4OSQ - chains A and I of the 3 polymer chains in the assembly; structure by X-ray diffraction, 2.26 A resolution.

Chain A:
Name: Hax3
Organism: Xanthomonas campestris pv. armoraciae
UniProt: Q3ZD72 (Q3ZD72_XANCA); residue numbers follow UniProt; this construct covers 231-720
Chain sequence (499 residues; numbered 230 to 728; the number before each row is that of its first residue):
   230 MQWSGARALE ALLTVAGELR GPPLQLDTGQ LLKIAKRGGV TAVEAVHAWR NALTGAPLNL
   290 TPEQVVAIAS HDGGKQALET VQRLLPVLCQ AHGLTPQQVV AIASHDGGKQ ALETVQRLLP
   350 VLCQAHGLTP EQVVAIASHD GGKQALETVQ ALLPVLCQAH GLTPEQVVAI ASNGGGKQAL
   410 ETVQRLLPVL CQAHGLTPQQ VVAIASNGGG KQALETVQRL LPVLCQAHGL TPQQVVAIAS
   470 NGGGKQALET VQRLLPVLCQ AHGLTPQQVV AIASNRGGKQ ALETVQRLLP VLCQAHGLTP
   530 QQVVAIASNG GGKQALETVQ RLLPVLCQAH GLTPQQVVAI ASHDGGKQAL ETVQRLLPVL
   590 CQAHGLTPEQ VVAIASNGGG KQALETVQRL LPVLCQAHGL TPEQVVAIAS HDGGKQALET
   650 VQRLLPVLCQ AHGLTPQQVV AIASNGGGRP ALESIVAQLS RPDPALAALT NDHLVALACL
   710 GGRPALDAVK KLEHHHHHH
Disordered / not traced: 230, 722-728
Differences from the reference sequence: expression tag (230, 721-728); engineered mutation His300 (Asn in Q3ZD72), Asp301 (Ile in Q3ZD72), His368 (Asn in Q3ZD72), Asp369 (Ile in Q3ZD72), Asn402 (His in Q3ZD72), Gly403 (Asp in Q3ZD72), Asn436 (His in Q3ZD72), Gly437 (Asp in Q3ZD72), Asn470 (His in Q3ZD72), Gly471 (Asp in Q3ZD72), Arg505 (Ser in Q3ZD72), Gly539 (Ser in Q3ZD72), His572 (Asn in Q3ZD72), Asp573 (Ser in Q3ZD72), Asn606 (His in Q3ZD72), Gly607 (Asp in Q3ZD72), His640 (Asn in Q3ZD72), Asp641 (Ile in Q3ZD72)

Chain I:
Molecule: 17-nt DNA strand
Sequence (17 nucleotides; each row starts with the number of its first residue; numbers below 1 keep their minus sign (DT-2 is residue -2)):
    -2 TGTCCCTTTG TCTCTCT

Chain A / chain I interface:
Residue-residue contacts (78; chain A residue first):
  Arg266(A) with DC2(I), base contact
  Val269(A) with DG-1(I), phosphate contact
  Thr270(A) with DG-1(I), phosphate contact; DT0(I), hydrogen bond to the phosphate
  Asp301(A) with DT0(I), base contact; DC1(I), hydrogen bond to the base; DC2(I), base contact
  Gly302(A) with DT0(I), phosphate contact; DC1(I), phosphate contact
  Lys304(A) with DT0(I), phosphate contact
  Gln305(A) with DT0(I), hydrogen bond to the phosphate; DC1(I), phosphate contact
  Asp335(A) with DC2(I), hydrogen bond to the base; DC3(I), base contact
  Gly336(A) with DC1(I), phosphate contact
  Lys338(A) with DC1(I), phosphate contact
  Gln339(A) with DC1(I), hydrogen bond to the phosphate; DC2(I), phosphate contact
  Asp369(A) with DC3(I), hydrogen bond to the base
  Gly370(A) with DC2(I), phosphate contact; DC3(I), phosphate contact
  Lys372(A) with DC2(I), phosphate contact
  Gln373(A) with DC2(I), hydrogen bond to the phosphate
  Gly403(A) with DT4(I), base contact
  Gly404(A) with DC3(I), phosphate contact; DT4(I), base contact
  Lys406(A) with DC3(I), phosphate contact
  Gln407(A) with DC3(I), hydrogen bond to the phosphate; DT4(I), phosphate contact
  Gly437(A) with DT5(I), base contact
  Lys440(A) with DT4(I), phosphate contact
  Gln441(A) with DT4(I), hydrogen bond to the phosphate; DT5(I), phosphate contact
  Lys474(A) with DT5(I), phosphate contact
  Gln475(A) with DT5(I), hydrogen bond to the phosphate; DT6(I), phosphate contact
  Arg505(A) with DT6(I), base contact; DG7(I), base contact; DT8(I), base contact
  Gly506(A) with DT6(I), phosphate contact; DG7(I), phosphate contact
  Lys508(A) with DT6(I), phosphate contact
  Gln509(A) with DT6(I), hydrogen bond to the phosphate; DG7(I), phosphate contact
  Gly539(A) with DT8(I), base contact
  Gly540(A) with DG7(I), phosphate contact; DT8(I), phosphate contact
  Lys542(A) with DG7(I), phosphate contact
  Gln543(A) with DG7(I), hydrogen bond to the phosphate; DT8(I), phosphate contact
  Asp573(A) with DC9(I), hydrogen bond to the base
  Gly574(A) with DT8(I), phosphate contact; DC9(I), phosphate contact
  Lys576(A) with DT8(I), phosphate contact
  Gln577(A) with DT8(I), hydrogen bond to the phosphate; DC9(I), phosphate contact
  Gly607(A) with DT10(I), base contact
  Gly608(A) with DC9(I), phosphate contact
  Lys610(A) with DC9(I), phosphate contact
  Gln611(A) with DC9(I), hydrogen bond to the phosphate; DT10(I), phosphate contact
  Asp641(A) with DT10(I), base contact; DC11(I), hydrogen bond to the base
  Gly642(A) with DT10(I), phosphate contact; DC11(I), phosphate contact
  Lys644(A) with DT10(I), phosphate contact
  Gln645(A) with DT10(I), hydrogen bond to the phosphate; DC11(I), phosphate contact
  Gly675(A) with DT12(I), base contact
  Gly676(A) with DC11(I), sugar contact; DT12(I), base contact
  Arg678(A) with DC11(I), salt bridge to the phosphate
  Pro679(A) with DC11(I), phosphate contact; DT12(I), phosphate contact
  Arg712(A) with DC11(I), hydrogen bond to the phosphate; DT12(I), salt bridge to the phosphate
  Pro713(A) with DT12(I), phosphate contact; DC13(I), phosphate contact
Also at the interface, not in a pair above, chain A (53 interface residues in all): Gly438, Gly471, Gly472

Overview:
53 residues of chain A and 15 residues of chain I are in contact; the contacts include 18 hydrogen bonds and 2
salt bridges. Polar contacts include Asp301(A)-DC1(I), Asp335(A)-DC2(I) and Asp369(A)-DC3(I).
Chain A is Hax3 (Xanthomonas campestris pv. armoraciae) and chain I is a 17-nt DNA strand; the structure,
Crystal structure of the S505R mutant of TAL effector dHax3, was determined by X-ray diffraction (same
publication as 4OSH, 4OSI, 4OSJ, 4OSK, 4OSL, 4OSM and 9 further entries).
